PDB entry 8YO7 | electron microscopy, 3.16 A resolution | chains B and Y of the 8 polymer chains in the assembly

# Chain B
Protein: DNA topoisomerase medium subunit
Organism: Escherichia phage T4
Notes: EC 5.6.2.2
UniProt: P07065 (TOP5_BPT4); residues 1-442 here = UniProt positions 1-442
Chain sequence (452 residues; each row starts with the number of its first residue):
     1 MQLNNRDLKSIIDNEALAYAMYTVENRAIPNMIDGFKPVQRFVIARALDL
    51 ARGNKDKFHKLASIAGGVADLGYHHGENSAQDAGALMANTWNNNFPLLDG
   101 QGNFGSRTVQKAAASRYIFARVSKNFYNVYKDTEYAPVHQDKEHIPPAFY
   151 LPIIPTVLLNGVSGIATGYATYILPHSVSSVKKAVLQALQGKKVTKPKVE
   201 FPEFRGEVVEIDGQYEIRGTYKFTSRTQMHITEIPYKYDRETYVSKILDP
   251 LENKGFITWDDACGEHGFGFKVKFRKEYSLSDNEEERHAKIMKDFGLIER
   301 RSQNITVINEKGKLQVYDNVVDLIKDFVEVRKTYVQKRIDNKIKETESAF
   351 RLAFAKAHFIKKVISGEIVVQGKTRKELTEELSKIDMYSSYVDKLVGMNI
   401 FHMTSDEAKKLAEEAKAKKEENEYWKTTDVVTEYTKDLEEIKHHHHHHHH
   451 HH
Unresolved in the structure: 443-452
Construct notes: expression tag (443-452)
UniProt features mapped onto this chain:
  - active site: Tyr117 (O-(5'-phospho-DNA)-tyrosine intermediate)

# Chain Y
Molecule: 52-nt DNA strand
Sequence (52 nucleotides; row label = number of the first residue in the row; numbers below 1 keep their minus sign (DA-20 is residue -20)):
   -20 ATGCATATATATGTATATGTATGTGTGTATATATACACATATATATATAT
    30 AT
Unresolved in the structure: -20 to 2, 10-31

# Chain B / chain Y interface
Residue-residue contacts - 17 pairs, chain B then chain Y:
  Arg27(B) with DT7(Y), phosphate contact; DA8(Y), hydrogen bond to the sugar
  Lys37(B) with DT7(Y), sugar contact
  Val39(B) with DT7(Y), sugar contact; DA8(Y), phosphate contact
  Gln40(B) with DT7(Y), hydrogen bond to the phosphate
  Tyr73(B) with DA8(Y), hydrogen bond to the phosphate
  His75(B) with DA8(Y), hydrogen bond to the phosphate; DT9(Y), salt bridge to the phosphate
  Ser79(B) with DA8(Y), phosphate contact; DT9(Y), base contact
  Ala83(B) with DT7(Y), phosphate contact
  Leu86(B) with DG6(Y), sugar contact; DT7(Y), phosphate contact
  Ser163(B) with DG6(Y), sugar contact
  Ile165(B) with DT5(Y), base contact; DG6(Y), base contact
Other interface residues (no listed pair), chain B (15 interface residues in all): Ala28, His74, Gly76, Asp82

# In short
15 residues of chain B face 5 of chain Y across their interface, with 4 hydrogen bonds and 1 salt bridge.
Polar contacts include Arg27(B)-DA8(Y), Gln40(B)-DT7(Y) and Tyr73(B)-DA8(Y). UniProt lists active-site residue
Tyr117(B) on chain B.
Here chain B is DNA topoisomerase medium subunit (Escherichia phage T4) and chain Y is a 52-nt DNA strand.
Entry 8YO7 (structure of phage T6 topoisomerase II central domain bound with DNA and m-AMSA) was determined by
electron microscopy together with 8YLU, 8YO3, 8YO4, 8YO5, 8YOD and 8YON from the same study.
